8XXR - chains R and A of the 5 polymer chains in the assembly; structure by electron microscopy, 3.17 A resolution.

Chain R:
Name: C-X-C chemokine receptor type 2
Source organism: Homo sapiens
UniProt: P25025 (CXCR2_HUMAN); numbering as in UniProt (aligned over 2-360)
Sequence (416 residues; numbered -55 to 360; the number before each row is that of its first residue; numbers below 1 keep their minus sign (Met-55 is residue -55)):
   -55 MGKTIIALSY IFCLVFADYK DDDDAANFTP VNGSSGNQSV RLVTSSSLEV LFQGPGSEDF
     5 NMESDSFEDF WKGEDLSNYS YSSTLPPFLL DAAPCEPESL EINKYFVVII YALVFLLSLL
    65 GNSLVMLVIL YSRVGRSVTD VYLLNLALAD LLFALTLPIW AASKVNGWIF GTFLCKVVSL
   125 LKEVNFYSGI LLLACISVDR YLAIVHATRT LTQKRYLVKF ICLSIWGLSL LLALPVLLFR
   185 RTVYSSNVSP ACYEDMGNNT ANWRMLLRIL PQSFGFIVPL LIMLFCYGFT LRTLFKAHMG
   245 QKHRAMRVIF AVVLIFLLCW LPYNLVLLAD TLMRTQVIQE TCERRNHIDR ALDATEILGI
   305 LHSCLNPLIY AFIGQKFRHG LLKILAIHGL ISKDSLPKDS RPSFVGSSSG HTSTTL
Unresolved in the structure: -55 to 37, 331-360
Construct notes: initiating methionine (-55); expression tag (-54 to 1)
Disulfides: Cys39-Cys286, Cys119-Cys196
Swiss-Prot annotation at these positions:
  - site: Asp35, Ala36 (Microbial infection: Cleavage)
  - modified residue (Phosphoserine): Ser347, Ser351, Ser352, Ser353
  - glycosylation: Asn22 (N-linked (GlcNAc...) asparagine)

Chain A:
Name: Guanine nucleotide-binding protein G(o) subunit alpha
Source organism: Homo sapiens
UniProt: P09471 (GNAO_HUMAN); aligned to UniProt positions 4-354 over residues 4-354
Sequence (240 residues; row label = number of the first residue in the row; note: 126 numbers in that range are skipped by the numbering (no residue carries them; nothing is unmodelled there); numbers below 1 keep their minus sign (Met-11 is residue -11)):
   -11 MGHHHHHHEN LYFQGTLSAE ERAALERSKA IEKNLKEDGI SAAKDVKLLL LGADNSGKST
    49 IVKQMKII
   173 HGGSGGSGGT TGIVETHFTF KNLHFRLFDV GGQRSERKKW IHCFEDVTAI IFCVDLS
   240 DYNRMHESLM LFDSICNNKF FIDTSIILFL NKKDLFGEKI KKSPLTICFP EYTGPNTYED
   300 AAAYIQAQFE SKNRSPNKEI YCHMTCATDT NNAQVIFDAV TDIIIANNLR GCGLY
Unresolved in the structure: -11 to 3, 173-182, 240-244
Construct notes: initiating methionine (-11); expression tag (-10 to 3); engineered mutation Asp42 (Gly in P09471), Asn43 (Glu in P09471), Asp227 (Ala in P09471), Asp240 (Gly230 in P09471), Ala332 (Ile in P09471), Ile335 (Val in P09471); linker (174-181)
Swiss-Prot annotation at these positions:
  - region: Lys35 to Ala41, Ser44 to Thr48 (G1 motif), Phe197 to Arg206 (G3 motif), Ile266 to Asp273 (G4 motif), Thr324 to Thr329 (G5 motif)
  - binding site (GTP): Lys46, Ser47, Thr48, Asn270, Asp273, Cys325
  - binding site (Mg(2+)): Ser47, Thr182
  - modified residue: Gln205 (5-glutamyl histamine), Cys351 (ADP-ribosylcysteine)
  - lipidation: Cys351 (S-palmitoyl cysteine)

How chain R and chain A interact:
Pairs across the interface (29; chain R residue first):
  Thr83(R) - Gly350(A)  hydrogen bond (side chain-backbone)
  Thr83(R) - Cys351(A)
  Arg144(R) - Leu353(A)
  Ala147(R) - Asn347(A)  hydrogen bond (backbone-side chain)
  Ala147(R) - Cys351(A)  hydrophobic
  Ile148(R) - Ile344(A)
  Ile148(R) - Leu348(A)  hydrophobic
  Ile148(R) - Leu353(A)  hydrophobic
  Ala151(R) - Ile343(A)  hydrophobic
  Ala151(R) - Ile344(A)  hydrophobic
  Ala151(R) - Asn347(A)
  Thr152(R) - Leu195(A)
  Thr152(R) - Thr340(A)
  Gln157(R) - Ala31(A)
  Leu238(R) - Leu348(A)  hydrophobic
  His242(R) - Asp341(A)
  Met243(R) - Glu318(A)
  Met243(R) - Asp341(A)
  Met243(R) - Ile344(A)  hydrophobic
  Gly244(R) - Glu318(A)  hydrogen bond (backbone-side chain)
  Gln245(R) - Leu348(A)
  Gln245(R) - Arg349(A)  hydrogen bond
  Gln245(R) - Tyr354(A)
  Arg248(R) - Tyr354(A)
  Ala249(R) - Leu348(A)  hydrophobic
  Val252(R) - Leu353(A)
  Ile253(R) - Leu353(A)  hydrophobic
  Ile317(R) - Gly352(A)
  Gly318(R) - Gly352(A)
Also at the interface, not in a pair above, chain R (20 interface residues in all): Arg159, Gln319
Also at the interface, not in a pair above, chain A (17 interface residues in all): Tyr320, Ala345

Summary:
The interface between chain R and chain A involves 20 residues on one side and 17 on the other, with 4
hydrogen bonds. Among the polar pairs are Thr83(R)-Gly350(A), Ala147(R)-Asn347(A) and Gly244(R)-Glu318(A).
Here chain R is C-X-C chemokine receptor type 2 and chain A is Guanine nucleotide-binding protein G(o) subunit
alpha, both from Homo sapiens. Entry 8XXR (Structure of CXCR2 bound to CXCL6 (CXCR2-CXCL6-Go Full map)) was
determined by electron microscopy together with 8XVU, 8XWA, 8XWF, 8XWM, 8XWN, 8XWS and 6 further entries from
the same study.
